3S3E - chain A; structure by X-ray diffraction, 2.40 A resolution.

Chain A:
Protein: Tyrosine-protein phosphatase 10D
Source organism: Drosophila melanogaster
Notes: EC 3.1.3.48
UniProtKB: P35992 (PTP10_DROME); residues 24-307 here correspond to UniProt positions 1250-1533 (UniProt number = residue number + 1226)
Amino-acid sequence (307 residues; row label = number of the first residue in the row):
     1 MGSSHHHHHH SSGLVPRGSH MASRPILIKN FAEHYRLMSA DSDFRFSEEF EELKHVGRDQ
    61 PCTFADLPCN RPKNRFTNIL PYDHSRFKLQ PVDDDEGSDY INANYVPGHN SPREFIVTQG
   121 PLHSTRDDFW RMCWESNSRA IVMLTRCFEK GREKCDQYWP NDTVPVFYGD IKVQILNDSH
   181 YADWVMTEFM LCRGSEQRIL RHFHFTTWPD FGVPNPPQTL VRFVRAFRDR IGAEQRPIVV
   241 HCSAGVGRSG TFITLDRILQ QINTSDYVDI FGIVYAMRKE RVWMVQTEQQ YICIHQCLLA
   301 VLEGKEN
Unresolved in the structure: 1-18, 306-307
Construct notes: expression tag (1-23)
Small-molecule neighbours: 1-butanol (1BO): D178, S179, H180
From the paper describing this entry:
  - catalytic residues: D210, C242
  - mutagenesis - F76L: decreased catalytic activity
  - contacts within the chain: E149-R248 (salt bridge), K150-D210

In short:
Bound to chain A: 1-butanol. The paper reports catalytic residues D210 and C242; F76L reduces catalytic
activity.
Chain A is Tyrosine-protein phosphatase 10D (Drosophila melanogaster); the structure, Crystal structure of the
catalytic domain of PTP10D from Drosophila melanogaster, was determined by X-ray diffraction (same publication
as 3S3F, 3S3H and 3S3K).
